PDB entry 9CAB | electron microscopy, 3.94 A resolution | chains R and Y of the 20 polymer chains in the assembly

[Chain R]
Protein: Histone H2B 1.1
Organism: Xenopus laevis
Reference sequence: P02281 (H2B11_XENLA); residues 1-125 here correspond to UniProt positions 2-126 (UniProt number = residue number + 1)
Amino-acid sequence (125 residues; row label = number of the first residue in the row):
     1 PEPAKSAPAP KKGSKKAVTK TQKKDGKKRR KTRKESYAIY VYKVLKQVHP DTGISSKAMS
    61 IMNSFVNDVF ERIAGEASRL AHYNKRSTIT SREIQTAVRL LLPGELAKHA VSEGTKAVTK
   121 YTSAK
Not modelled in the structure: 1-27
Construct notes: conflict Thr32 (Ser33 in P02281)
Curated features (UniProtKB/Swiss-Prot):
  - modified residue: Lys5 (N6-acetyllysine), Lys12 (N6-acetyllysine), Ser14 (Phosphoserine), Lys15 (N6-acetyllysine), Lys20 (N6-acetyllysine)
  - glycosylation: Ser112 (O-linked (GlcNAc) serine)
  - cross-link: Lys120 (Glycyl lysine isopeptide (Lys-Gly) (interchain with G-Cter in ubiquitin))

[Chain Y]
Molecule: 285-nt DNA strand
Sequence (285 nucleotides; row label = number of the first residue in the row; numbers below 1 keep their minus sign (DA-179 is residue -179)):
  -179 ATCGAAGGGC GCCTATATAA GGGGGTGGGG GCGCGTTCGT CCTCCCTCTC CTCGCGGCGC
  -119 GAGTTTCAGG CAGCGCTGCG TCCTGCTGCG CACGTGGGAA GCCCTGCTGG AGAATCCCGG
   -59 TGCGCAGGCC GCTCAATTGG TCGTAGACAG CTCTAGCACC GCTTAAACGC AGCTACGCGC
     1 TGTCCCCCGC GTTTTAACCG CCAAGGGGAT TACTCCCTAG TCTCCAGGCA GCTGTCAGAT
    61 ATGTACATCC TGTGATCCCC GGGTACCGAG CTCGAATTCA CTGGC
Not modelled in the structure: -179 to -93, 77-105

[Chain R / chain Y interface]
Contacting residue pairs (16):
  Arg30(R) with DC49(Y), base contact; DA50(Y), hydrogen bond to the base; DG51(Y), phosphate contact
  Lys31(R) with DA50(Y), hydrogen bond to the phosphate; DG51(Y), salt bridge to the phosphate
  Thr32(R) with DA50(Y), phosphate contact
  Arg33(R) with DC49(Y), phosphate contact; DA50(Y), phosphate contact
  Lys34(R) with DC49(Y), phosphate contact; DA50(Y), hydrogen bond to the phosphate
  Glu35(R) with DC49(Y), phosphate contact
  Ser36(R) with DC49(Y), phosphate contact
  Ile39(R) with DG48(Y), phosphate contact; DC49(Y), phosphate contact
  Tyr40(R) with DG48(Y), hydrogen bond to the phosphate
  Lys43(R) with DG48(Y), salt bridge to the phosphate
Also at the interface, not in a pair above, chain R (13 interface residues in all): Lys28, Arg29, Thr88
Also at the interface, not in a pair above, chain Y (6 interface residues in all): DC-27, DT38

[In short]
The interface between chain R and chain Y involves 13 residues on one side and 6 on the other; the contacts
include 4 hydrogen bonds and 2 salt bridges. Among the polar pairs are Arg30(R)-DA50(Y), Lys31(R)-DA50(Y) and
Lys34(R)-DA50(Y).
Chain R is Histone H2B 1.1 (Xenopus laevis) and chain Y is a 285-nt DNA strand; the structure, Cryo-EM
structure of human SRCAP-nucleosome complex in the encounter state (composite structure), was determined by
electron microscopy.
